5M1E - chains A and B of the 3 polymer chains in the assembly; structure by X-ray diffraction, 2.62 A resolution.

# Chain A (and B)
Name: 3-octaprenyl-4-hydroxybenzoate carboxy-lyase
From: Escherichia coli O6:H1 (strain CFT073 / ATCC 700928 / UPEC)
Notes: EC 4.1.1.98; chain B of this document is another copy of the same molecule, construct and numbering; everything in this record applies to it too
Reference sequence: P0AAB5 (UBID_ECOL6); residues 1-497 here = UniProt positions 1-497
Chain sequence (517 residues; numbered -19 to 497; the number before each row is that of its first residue; numbers below 1 keep their minus sign (Met-19 is residue -19)):
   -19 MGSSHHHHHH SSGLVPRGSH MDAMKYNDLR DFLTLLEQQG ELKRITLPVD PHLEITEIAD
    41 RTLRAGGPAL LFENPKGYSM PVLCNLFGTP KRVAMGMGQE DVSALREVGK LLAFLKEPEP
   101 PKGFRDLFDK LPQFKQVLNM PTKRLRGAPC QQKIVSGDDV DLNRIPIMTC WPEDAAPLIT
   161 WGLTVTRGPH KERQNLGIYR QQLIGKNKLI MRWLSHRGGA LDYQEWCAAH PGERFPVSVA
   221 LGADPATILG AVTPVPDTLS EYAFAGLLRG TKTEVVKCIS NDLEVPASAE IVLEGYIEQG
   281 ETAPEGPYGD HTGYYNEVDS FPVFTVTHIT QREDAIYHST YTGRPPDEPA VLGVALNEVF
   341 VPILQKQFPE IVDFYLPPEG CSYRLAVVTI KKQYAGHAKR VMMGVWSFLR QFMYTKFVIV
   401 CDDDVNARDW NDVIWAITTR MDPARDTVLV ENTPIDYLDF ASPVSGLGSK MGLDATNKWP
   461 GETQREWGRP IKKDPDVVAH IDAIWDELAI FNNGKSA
Disordered / not traced: -19 to 5, 97-114, 493-497 (chain B: -19 to 5, 97-117, 492-497)
Construct notes: initiating methionine (-19); expression tag (-18 to 0)
Curated features (UniProtKB/Swiss-Prot):
  - active site: Asp290 (Proton donor)
  - binding site (Mn(2+)): Asn175, Glu241
  - binding site (prenylated FMN): Ile178 to Arg180, Arg192 to Leu194, Arg197, Gly198
Ion coordination: Mn2+: Asn175, Glu241 (together with 7D9); Na+: Leu176, Ala231, Glu241 (together with 7D9)
Small-molecule neighbours: 7D9 ((16R)-11,12,14,14-tetramethyl-3,5-bis(oxidanylidene)-8-[(2S,3S,4R)-2,3,4-tris(oxidanyl)-5-phosphonooxy-pentyl]-1,4,6,8-tetrazatetracyclo[7.7.1.02,7.013,17]heptadeca-2(7),9(17),10,12-tetraene-16-sulfonic acid): Thr160, Trp161, Asn175, Leu176, Gly177, Ile178, Tyr179, Arg180, Arg192, Trp193, Leu194, Arg197, Gly198, Gly199, Ala231, Val232, Thr233, Glu241, Asp290, His291, Thr320, Thr322, Pro329, Leu332

# How chain A and chain B interact
Pairs across the interface (174):
  Lys23(A) with Leu488(B); Ala489(B), hydrogen bond (side chain-backbone)
  Ile25(A) with Leu488(B), hydrophobic
  Leu27(A) with Glu487(B); Leu488(B), hydrophobic
  Leu33(A) with Val477(B)
  Glu34(A) with His480(B), salt bridge
  Glu37(A) with Lys473(B), salt bridge; Val477(B); Val478(B); Ile481(B)
  Ile38(A) with Ile481(B), hydrophobic; Leu488(B), hydrophobic; Ile490(B), hydrophobic
  Asp40(A) with Lys473(B), salt bridge
  Arg41(A) with Val478(B), hydrogen bond (side chain-backbone); Ile481(B); Asp482(B), salt bridge; Trp485(B)
  Thr42(A) with Ile490(B)
  Arg44(A) with Asp409(B), salt bridge; Asn411(B)
  Ala45(A) with Phe491(B), hydrophobic
  Gly47(A) with Phe491(B)
  Pro48(A) with Ile490(B), hydrophobic
  Leu50(A) with Ile490(B), hydrophobic
  Trp151(A) with Ile471(B), hydrophobic
  Pro152(A) with Lys472(B); Asp474(B)
  Gly289(A) with Ile471(B)
  Thr292(A) with Trp415(B), hydrogen bond (backbone-side chain); Thr419(B)
  Gly293(A) with Trp415(B); Pro470(B); Ile471(B), hydrogen bond (backbone-backbone)
  Tyr294(A) with Trp415(B); Thr419(B), hydrogen bond; Arg420(B), hydrogen bond; Gly468(B); Arg469(B); Pro470(B), hydrophobic
  Tyr295(A) with Arg469(B), hydrogen bond (backbone-backbone); Pro470(B); Ile471(B), hydrophobic
  Glu297(A) with Arg469(B), salt bridge
  Gly323(A) with Ile471(B)
  Arg324(A) with Asp404(B), hydrogen bond (side chain-backbone); Asp412(B), salt bridge; Trp415(B)
  Pro325(A) with Asn411(B); Trp415(B)
  Pro326(A) with Asn411(B)
  Glu359(A) with Asn411(B); Ile414(B); Trp415(B), hydrogen bond (backbone-backbone)
  Gly360(A) with Thr418(B)
  Cys361(A) with Thr419(B)
  Arg364(A) with Thr418(B), hydrogen bond (side chain-backbone); Thr419(B)
  Lys396(A) with Thr418(B); Met421(B), hydrogen bond (side chain-backbone)
  Phe397(A) with Ile417(B), hydrophobic; Pro423(B), hydrophobic
  Trp410(A) with Trp410(B); Ile414(B), hydrophobic
  Asn411(A) with Arg324(B); Glu359(B)
  Asp412(A) with Arg324(B), salt bridge
  Ile414(A) with Gly360(B); Trp410(B), hydrophobic
  Trp415(A) with Thr292(B), hydrogen bond (side chain-backbone); Tyr294(B); Arg324(B); Glu359(B)
  Ile417(A) with Phe397(B), hydrophobic
  Thr418(A) with Gly360(B); Arg364(B), hydrogen bond (backbone-side chain); Lys396(B)
  Thr419(A) with Thr292(B); Tyr294(B), hydrogen bond; Cys361(B); Arg364(B); Phe440(B); Ala441(B)
  Arg420(A) with Tyr294(B), hydrogen bond; Ala441(B)
  Met421(A) with Lys396(B), hydrogen bond (backbone-side chain); Ala441(B)
  Asp422(A) with Ala441(B); Pro443(B); Gly448(B); Ser449(B), hydrogen bond
  Pro423(A) with Phe397(B), hydrophobic; Ser449(B); Met451(B), hydrophobic
  Ala424(A) with Ser449(B), hydrogen bond (backbone-side chain)
  Arg425(A) with Ala441(B), hydrogen bond (side chain-backbone); Pro443(B)
  Thr427(A) with Met451(B)
  Tyr437(A) with Arg465(B), hydrogen bond (backbone-side chain)
  Asp439(A) with Arg465(B), hydrogen bond (backbone-side chain)
  Phe440(A) with Thr419(B); Arg465(B); Glu466(B); Trp467(B); Gly468(B)
  Ala441(A) with Thr419(B); Arg420(B); Met421(B); Asp422(B); Arg425(B), hydrogen bond (backbone-side chain); Trp467(B), hydrophobic
  Ser442(A) with Arg465(B), hydrogen bond
  Pro443(A) with Asp422(B); Arg425(B); Arg465(B)
  Val444(A) with Arg465(B)
  Ser445(A) with Arg465(B)
  Gly448(A) with Asp422(B)
  Ser449(A) with Asp422(B), hydrogen bond; Pro423(B); Ala424(B), hydrogen bond (side chain-backbone)
  Met451(A) with Pro423(B), hydrophobic; Thr427(B)
  Arg465(A) with Tyr437(B), hydrogen bond (side chain-backbone); Asp439(B), hydrogen bond (side chain-backbone); Phe440(B); Ser442(B), hydrogen bond (side chain-backbone); Pro443(B); Val444(B); Ser445(B)
  Glu466(A) with Glu297(B); Phe440(B)
  Trp467(A) with Phe440(B); Ala441(B), hydrophobic
  Gly468(A) with Tyr294(B); Phe440(B)
  Arg469(A) with Tyr294(B); Tyr295(B), hydrogen bond (backbone-backbone); Glu297(B), salt bridge
  Pro470(A) with Gly293(B); Tyr294(B), hydrophobic; Tyr295(B)
  Ile471(A) with Trp151(B), hydrophobic; Gly289(B); Asp290(B); Gly293(B), hydrogen bond (backbone-backbone); Tyr294(B); Tyr295(B), hydrophobic; Gly323(B)
  Lys472(A) with Pro152(B)
  Lys473(A) with Glu37(B), salt bridge; Asp40(B), salt bridge
  Asp474(A) with Pro152(B)
  Val477(A) with Leu33(B); Glu37(B)
  Val478(A) with Glu37(B); Arg41(B), hydrogen bond (backbone-side chain)
  His480(A) with Glu34(B), salt bridge
  Ile481(A) with Glu37(B); Ile38(B), hydrophobic; Arg41(B)
  Asp482(A) with Arg41(B), salt bridge
  Trp485(A) with Arg41(B)
  Glu487(A) with Leu27(B)
  Leu488(A) with Lys23(B), hydrogen bond (backbone-side chain); Ile25(B), hydrophobic; Leu27(B), hydrophobic
  Ala489(A) with Lys23(B), hydrogen bond (backbone-side chain)
  Ile490(A) with Ile25(B), hydrophobic; Pro48(B); Leu50(B), hydrophobic
  Phe491(A) with Ala45(B), hydrophobic; Gly47(B)
Also at the interface, not in a pair above, chain A (88 interface residues in all): Glu153, Asp290, Leu365, Leu429, Glu431, Lys450, Thr463, Ile484
Also at the interface, not in a pair above, chain B (88 interface residues in all): Thr42, Glu153, Pro287, Pro325, Leu365, Leu429, Glu431, Lys450, Ile484

# Overview
Chain A and chain B each contribute 88 residues to their interface; the contacts include 33 hydrogen bonds and
13 salt bridges. Polar contacts include Glu34(A)-His480(B), Glu37(A)-Lys473(B) and Asp40(A)-Lys473(B). Ligands
of chain A: compound 7D9.
Chain A and chain B are both 3-octaprenyl-4-hydroxybenzoate carboxy-lyase (Escherichia coli O6:H1 (strain
CFT073 / ATCC 700928 / UPEC)); the structure, Crystal structure of N-terminally tagged UbiD from E. coli
reconstituted with prFMN cofactor, was determined by X-ray diffraction together with 5M1B, 5M1C and 5M1D from
the same study.
